7U0O - chains A and B; structure by X-ray diffraction, 2.05 A resolution.

== Chain A (and B) ==
Protein: Enoyl-[acyl-carrier-protein] reductase [NADH]
From: Mycolicibacterium fortuitum
Notes: EC 1.3.1.9; chain B of this document is another copy of the same molecule, construct and numbering; everything in this record applies to it too
Reference sequence: A0A0N9XSE6 (A0A0N9XSE6_MYCFO); residue numbers follow UniProt; this construct covers 1-269
Amino-acid sequence (277 residues; numbered -7 to 269; the number before each row is that of its first residue; numbers below 1 keep their minus sign (Met-7 is residue -7)):
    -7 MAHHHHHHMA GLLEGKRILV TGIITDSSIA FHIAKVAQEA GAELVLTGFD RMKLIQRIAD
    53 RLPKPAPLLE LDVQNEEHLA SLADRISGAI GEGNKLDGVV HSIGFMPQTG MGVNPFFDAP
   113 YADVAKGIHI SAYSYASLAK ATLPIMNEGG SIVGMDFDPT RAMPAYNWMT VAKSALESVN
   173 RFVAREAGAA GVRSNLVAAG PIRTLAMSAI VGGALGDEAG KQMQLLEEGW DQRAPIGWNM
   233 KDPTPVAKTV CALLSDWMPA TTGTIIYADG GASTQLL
Unresolved in the structure: -7 to 1
Differences from the reference sequence: initiating methionine (-7); expression tag (-6 to 0)
Ion coordination: Na+: Asp223, Gln224, Ala226
Ligand contacts:
  - 3KY (6-[(4,4-dimethylcyclohexyl)methyl]-4-hydroxy-3-phenylpyridin-2(1H)-one): Gly96, Phe97, Met103, Phe149, Met155, Pro156, Ala157, Tyr158, Met161, Lys165, Pro193, Met199, Met215, Leu218
  - NAD (nicotinamide-adenine-dinucleotide): Gly14, Ile15, Ile16, Ser20, Ile21, Phe41, Leu63, Asp64, Val65, Gln66, Ser94, Ile95, Gly96, Phe97, Ile122, Met147, Asp148, Phe149, Tyr158, Met161, Lys165, Ala191, Gly192, Pro193, Ile194, Thr196, Met199

== Chain A / chain B interface ==
Pairs across the interface (73; chain A residue first):
  Leu4(A) - Leu4(B)  hydrophobic
  Leu4(A) - Trp249(B)  hydrophobic
  Val28(A) - Trp249(B)  hydrophobic
  Ala32(A) - Trp249(B)  hydrophobic
  Arg173(A) - Thr266(B)
  Arg173(A) - Gln267(B)  hydrogen bond (backbone-side chain)
  Ala176(A) - Pro227(B)
  Arg177(A) - Pro227(B)
  Arg177(A) - Gln267(B)
  Gly180(A) - Pro227(B)
  Gly180(A) - Ile228(B)
  Val184(A) - Ile228(B)
  Arg185(A) - Ile228(B)
  Pro227(A) - Ala176(B)
  Pro227(A) - Arg177(B)
  Pro227(A) - Gly180(B)
  Ile228(A) - Gly180(B)
  Ile228(A) - Arg185(B)
  Ile228(A) - Pro251(B)
  Ile228(A) - Ala252(B)  hydrophobic
  Ile228(A) - Thr254(B)
  Trp230(A) - Ala252(B)  hydrophobic
  Pro237(A) - Pro251(B)
  Pro237(A) - Ala252(B)  hydrophobic
  Lys240(A) - Trp249(B)
  Thr241(A) - Trp249(B)  hydrogen bond (backbone-backbone)
  Thr241(A) - Met250(B)
  Thr241(A) - Pro251(B)
  Cys243(A) - Trp249(B)  hydrophobic
  Ala244(A) - Trp249(B)
  Ala244(A) - Met250(B)  hydrophobic
  Trp249(A) - Leu4(B)  hydrophobic
  Trp249(A) - Val28(B)  hydrophobic
  Trp249(A) - Lys240(B)
  Trp249(A) - Thr241(B)  hydrogen bond (backbone-backbone)
  Trp249(A) - Cys243(B)  hydrophobic
  Trp249(A) - Ala244(B)
  Met250(A) - Ala244(B)  hydrophobic
  Met250(A) - Met250(B)  hydrophobic
  Met250(A) - Ile258(B)  hydrophobic
  Pro251(A) - Ile228(B)
  Pro251(A) - Pro237(B)
  Ala252(A) - Ile228(B)  hydrophobic
  Ala252(A) - Trp230(B)  hydrophobic
  Ala252(A) - Pro237(B)  hydrophobic
  Ala252(A) - Tyr259(B)
  Ala252(A) - Ala260(B)
  Ala252(A) - Asp261(B)  hydrogen bond (backbone-backbone)
  Ala252(A) - Gly262(B)  hydrogen bond (backbone-backbone)
  Ala252(A) - Gly263(B)
  Thr253(A) - Tyr259(B)  hydrogen bond (side chain-backbone)
  Thr253(A) - Ala260(B)
  Thr254(A) - Ile228(B)
  Thr254(A) - Gly262(B)
  Thr254(A) - Gly263(B)
  Thr254(A) - Thr266(B)
  Gly255(A) - Thr266(B)
  Thr256(A) - Thr266(B)
  Ile258(A) - Met250(B)  hydrophobic
  Tyr259(A) - Ala252(B)
  Tyr259(A) - Thr253(B)  hydrogen bond (backbone-side chain)
  Ala260(A) - Ala252(B)
  Asp261(A) - Ala252(B)  hydrogen bond (backbone-backbone)
  Gly262(A) - Ala252(B)  hydrogen bond (backbone-backbone)
  Gly262(A) - Thr254(B)
  Gly263(A) - Ala252(B)
  Gly263(A) - Thr254(B)
  Thr266(A) - Arg173(B)
  Thr266(A) - Thr254(B)
  Thr266(A) - Gly255(B)
  Thr266(A) - Thr256(B)
  Gln267(A) - Arg173(B)  hydrogen bond (side chain-backbone)
  Gln267(A) - Arg177(B)
Also at the interface, not in a pair above, chain A (36 interface residues in all): Ala2, Ala181, Asp248
Also at the interface, not in a pair above, chain B (36 interface residues in all): Ala2, Ala32, Ala181, Val184, Asp248

== In short ==
Chain A and chain B each contribute 36 residues to their interface, with 10 hydrogen bonds. Polar contacts
include Arg173(A)-Gln267(B), Thr253(A)-Tyr259(B) and Thr241(A)-Trp249(B). Ligands of chain A: NAD and compound
3KY. Asp223(A), Gln224(A) and Ala226(A) form the Na+ site.
Chain A and chain B are both Enoyl-[acyl-carrier-protein] reductase [NADH] (Mycolicibacterium fortuitum); the
structure, Crystal structure of an enoyl-[acyl-carrier-protein] reductase InhA from Mycobacterium fortuitum
bound to NAD and NITD-916, was determined by X-ray diffraction, deposited together with 7K73.
